Entry 6N4R (electron microscopy, 4.20 A resolution (low resolution: residue-level contacts below are approximate; hydrogen-bond / salt-bridge calls are withheld)); this record covers chains C and G of the 12 polymer chains in the assembly.

[Chain C]
Molecule: Nav1.7 VSD2-NavAb chimera
From: Arcobacter butzleri (strain RM4018)
UniProtKB: chimeric construct of A8EVM5, Q15858: residues 722-746 from A8EVM5 (A8EVM5_ARCB4) positions 1-25 (UniProt number = residue number - 721); residues 747-777 from Q15858 positions 747-777 (same numbers); residues 778-798 from A8EVM5 (A8EVM5_ARCB4) positions 58-78 (UniProt number = residue number - 720); residues 799-830 from Q15858 positions 811-842 (UniProt number = residue number + 12); residues 831-991 from A8EVM5 (A8EVM5_ARCB4) positions 107-267 (UniProt number = residue number - 724)
Chain sequence (288 residues; row label = number of the first residue in the row):
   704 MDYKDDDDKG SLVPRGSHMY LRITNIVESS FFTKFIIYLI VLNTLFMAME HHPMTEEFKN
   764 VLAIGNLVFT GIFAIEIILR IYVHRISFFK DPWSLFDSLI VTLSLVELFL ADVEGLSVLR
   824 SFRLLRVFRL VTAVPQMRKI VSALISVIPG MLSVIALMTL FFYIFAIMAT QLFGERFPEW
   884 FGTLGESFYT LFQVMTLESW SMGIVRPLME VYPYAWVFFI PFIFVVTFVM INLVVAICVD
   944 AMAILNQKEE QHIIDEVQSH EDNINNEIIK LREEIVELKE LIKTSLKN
Disordered / not traced: 704-719, 963-991
Sequence notes: initiating methionine (704); expression tag (705-721); conflict C941 (Ile217 in A8EVM5)
UniProt features mapped onto this chain:
  - site (Is directly targeted by the spider protoxin-II): E810, D815
From the paper describing this entry:
  - mutagenesis - A766L: unchanged binding to Beta/omega-theraphotoxin-Tp2a (chain G)
  - mutagenesis - I767A: decreased binding to Beta/omega-theraphotoxin-Tp2a (chain G)

[Chain G]
Molecule: Beta/omega-theraphotoxin-Tp2a
UniProtKB: P83476 (TXPR2_THRPR); numbering as in UniProt (aligned over 1-30)
Chain sequence (30 residues; each row starts with the number of its first residue):
     1 YCQKWMWTCD SERKCCEGMV CRLWCKKKLW
Disulfide bonds: C2-C16, C9-C21, C15-C25
UniProt features mapped onto this chain:
  - region: K26 to W30 (Flexible tail region important for ability to inhibit Nav channel), L29, W30 (Hydrophobic dyad that anchors the toxin into the membrane while positioning it over the S3 helix of Nav1.7/SCN9A)
  - site: W5 (Part of an aromatic-rich surface that anchors the toxin toward the membrane core relative to lipid headgroups bound along the pore module of Nav1.7/SCN9A), W7 (Part of an aromatic-rich surface that anchors the toxin toward the membrane core relative to lipid headgroups bound along the pore module of Nav1.7/SCN9A), R22 (Electrostatic gating-modifier of Nav1.7/SCN9A that antagonizes outward gating-charge movement through direct electrostatic repulsion), W24 (Part of an aromatic-rich surface that anchors the toxin toward the membrane core relative to lipid headgroups bound along the pore module of Nav1.7/SCN9A), K26 (Antagonizes outward gating-charge movement of Nav1.7/SCN9A through direct electrostatic repulsion), W30 (Part of an aromatic-rich surface that anchors the toxin toward the membrane core relative to lipid headgroups bound along the pore module of Nav1.7/SCN9A)
  - mutagenesis: Y1 (Y1A: No change in binding affinity with Nav1.5/SCN5A; Y1GPY: Important increase in selectivity for Nav1.7/SCN9A; derivative JNJ63955918), Q3 (Q3A: No change in binding affinity with Nav1.5/SCN5A), K4 (K4R: In K/R; 30-fold decrease in ability to inhibit Nav1.7/SCN9A, and change in ability to bind membranes; when associated with R-14; R-26; R-27 and R-28. In K/R,E17K ...), W5 (W5A: At least 10-fold decrease in affinity with Nav1.5/SCN5A; W5Y: 290-fold decrease in ability to inhibit Nav1.7/SCN9A, and decrease in ability to bind membranes), M6 (M6A: At least 10-fold decrease in affinity with Nav1.5/SCN5A), W7 (W7A: At least 10-fold decrease in affinity with Nav1.5/SCN5A; W7Q: Important increase in selectivity for Nav1.7/SCN9A; derivative JNJ63955918 ...), T8 (T8A: No change in binding affinity with Nav1.5/SCN5A), D10 (D10A: No change in binding affinity with Nav1.5/SCN5A), S11 (S11A: No change in binding affinity with Nav1.5/SCN5A), E12 (E12A: No change in binding affinity with Nav1.5/SCN5A. 5-fold increase in ability to inhibit sodium channel Nav1.7/SCN9A. No change in activity towards Nav1.7/SCN9A; when associated with L-19), K14 (K14R: In K/R; 30-fold decrease in ability to inhibit Nav1.7/SCN9A, and change in ability to bind membranes; when associated with R-4; R-26; R-27 and R-28. In K/R,E17K ...), E17 (E17K: No change in ability to inhibit Nav1.7/SCN9A, and change in ability to bind membranes. In K/R,E17K ...), 8 further mutagenesis entries in UniProt

[How chain C and chain G interact]
Pairs across the interface - 7 pairs, chain C then chain G:
  E810(C) with K26(G)
  F812(C) with K26(G)
  L813(C) with K26(G); K27(G)
  A814(C) with K26(G); K27(G); K28(G)
Other interface residues (no listed pair), chain C (7 interface residues in all): N763, I767, L811
Other interface residues (no listed pair), chain G (7 interface residues in all): W5, L23, W24, L29
The authors on this interface:
  - hot spots on chain G (mutagenesis) - R22D (300-fold), R22E (300-fold), R22Q, K26E: decreased binding to Nav1.7 VSD2-NavAb chimera (chain C)
  - hot spots on chain G (mutagenesis) - K26R (2- to 10-fold): increased binding to Nav1.7 VSD2-NavAb chimera (chain C)

[In short]
The chain C/chain G interface involves 7 residues from each chain. UniProt lists 20 mutagenesis sites on chain
G. From the paper: R22D, R22E and R22Q of chain G, among others, reduce binding to Nav1.7 VSD2-NavAb chimera
(chain C); I767A of chain C reduces binding to Beta/omega-theraphotoxin-Tp2a (chain G); 7 substitutions were
tested in all.
Chain C is Nav1.7 VSD2-NavAb chimera (Arcobacter butzleri (strain RM4018)) and chain G is
Beta/omega-theraphotoxin-Tp2a; the structure, CryoEM structure of Nav1.7 VSD2 (deactived state) in complex
with the gating modifier toxin ProTx2, was determined by electron microscopy (same publication as 6N4I and
6N4Q).
